Entry 5OMY (X-ray diffraction, 1.95 A resolution); this record covers chain A.

Chain A:
Name: Casein kinase II subunit alpha
Source organism: Homo sapiens
Notes: EC 2.7.11.1
UniProtKB: P68400 (CSK21_HUMAN); numbering as in UniProt (aligned over 1-391)
Chain sequence (391 residues; numbered 1 to 391; the number before each row is that of its first residue):
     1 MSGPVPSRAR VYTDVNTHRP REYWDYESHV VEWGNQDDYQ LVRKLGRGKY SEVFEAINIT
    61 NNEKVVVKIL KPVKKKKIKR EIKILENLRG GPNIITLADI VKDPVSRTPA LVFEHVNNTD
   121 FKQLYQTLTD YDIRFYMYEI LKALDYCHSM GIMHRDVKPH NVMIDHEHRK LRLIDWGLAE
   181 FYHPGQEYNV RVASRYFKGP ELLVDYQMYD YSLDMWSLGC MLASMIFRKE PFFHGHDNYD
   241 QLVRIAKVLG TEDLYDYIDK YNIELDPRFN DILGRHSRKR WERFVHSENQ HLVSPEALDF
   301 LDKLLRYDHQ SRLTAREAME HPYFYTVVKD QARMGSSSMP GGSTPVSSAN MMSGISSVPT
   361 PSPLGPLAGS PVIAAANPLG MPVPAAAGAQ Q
Not modelled in the structure: 1, 334-391
Ligand contacts: 9YE (4-(3-methylbut-2-enoxy)-5-propan-2-yl-7,8-dihydro-6H-indeno[1,2-b]indole-9,10-dione): Leu45, Gly46, Arg47, Gly48, Ser51, Val53, Val66, Lys68, Ile95, Phe113, Asn118, Thr119, Asp120, His160, Met163, Ile174, Asp175
UniProt features mapped onto this chain:
  - region: Gln36 to Leu41 (Interaction with beta subunit)
  - active site: Asp156 (Proton acceptor)
  - binding site (ATP): Leu45 to Val53, Lys68
  - modified residue: Thr344 (Phosphothreonine), Thr360 (Phosphothreonine), Ser362 (Phosphoserine), Ser370 (Phosphoserine)
From the paper describing this entry:
  - binding site for 9YE: Lys68
  - conformationally variable residues (loop rearrangement, side-chain flip): Asn117, Asn118 to Phe121

Overview:
Chain A binds compound 9YE. UniProt lists active-site residue Asp156 and 10 ATP-binding residues. The paper
reports a binding site for 9YE at Lys68; conformational variability at Asn117 and Asn118.
Chain A is Casein kinase II subunit alpha (Homo sapiens); the structure, High-salt structure of protein kinase
CK2 catalytic subunit (isoform CK2ALPHA) in complex with the indenoindole-type inhibitor ..., was determined
by X-ray diffraction (same publication as 5ONI and 5OOI).
